Entry 2ZZD (X-ray diffraction, 1.78 A resolution); this record covers chains D and H of the 12 polymer chains in the assembly.

Chain D:
Protein: Thiocyanate hydrolase subunit alpha
From: Thiobacillus thioparus
Notes: EC 3.5.5.8
UniProt: O66187 (SCNA_THITI); numbering as in UniProt (aligned over 1-126)
Chain sequence (126 residues; row label = number of the first residue in the row):
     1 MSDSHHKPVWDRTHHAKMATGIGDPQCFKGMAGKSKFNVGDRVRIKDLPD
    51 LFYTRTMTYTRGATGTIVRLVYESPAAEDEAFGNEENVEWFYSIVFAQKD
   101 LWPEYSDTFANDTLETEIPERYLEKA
Not modelled in the structure: 1-6

Chain H:
Protein: Thiocyanate hydrolase subunit beta
From: Thiobacillus thioparus
Notes: EC 3.5.5.8
UniProt: O66186 (SCNB_THITI); residues 1-157 here = UniProt positions 1-157
Chain sequence (157 residues; numbered 1 to 157; the number before each row is that of its first residue):
     1 MSSSIREEVHRHLGTVALMQPALHQQTHAPAPTEITHTLFRAYTRVPHDV
    51 GGEADVPIEYHEKEEEIWELNTFATCECLAWRGVWTAEERRRKQNCDVGQ
   101 TVYLGMPYYGRWLLTAARILVDKQFVTLTELHNKIVEMRERVASGQGLGE
   151 YLPPKAK
Not modelled in the structure: 1
Residues lining bound ligands: beta-D-fructofuranose (FRU): His10, Leu13, Gly14, Glu59

How chain D and chain H interact:
Contacting residue pairs - 28 pairs, chain D then chain H:
  Pro49(D) - His132(H)  hydrogen bond (backbone-side chain)
  Pro49(D) - Ile135(H)  hydrophobic
  Pro49(D) - Val136(H)
  Pro49(D) - Arg139(H)
  Asp50(D) - His132(H)
  Leu51(D) - Leu114(H)  hydrophobic
  Leu51(D) - Leu128(H)
  Leu51(D) - Leu131(H)  hydrophobic
  Leu51(D) - His132(H)  hydrogen bond (backbone-side chain)
  Phe52(D) - Leu114(H)
  Phe52(D) - Ala117(H)
  Phe52(D) - Arg118(H)
  Phe52(D) - Leu128(H)  hydrophobic
  Phe52(D) - Leu131(H)  hydrophobic
  Tyr53(D) - Leu128(H)
  Tyr53(D) - His132(H)
  Glu78(D) - Leu128(H)
  Asp79(D) - Thr127(H)
  Asp79(D) - Thr129(H)  hydrogen bond
  Phe82(D) - Arg118(H)
  Phe82(D) - Val121(H)  hydrophobic
  Phe82(D) - Asp122(H)
  Phe82(D) - Gln124(H)  hydrogen bond (backbone-side chain)
  Phe82(D) - Leu128(H)  hydrophobic
  Gly83(D) - Gln124(H)  hydrogen bond (backbone-side chain)
  Asn84(D) - Gln124(H)
  Asn84(D) - Thr127(H)
  Arg121(D) - Thr129(H)  hydrogen bond
Other interface residues (no listed pair), chain D (12 interface residues in all): Trp10

In short:
Chain D and chain H form an interface of 12 and 14 residues respectively; the contacts include 6 hydrogen
bonds. Polar pairs include Pro49(D)-His132(H), Leu51(D)-His132(H) and Asp79(D)-Thr129(H). Bound to chain H:
beta-D-fructofuranose.
Chain D is Thiocyanate hydrolase subunit alpha and chain H is Thiocyanate hydrolase subunit beta, both from
Thiobacillus thioparus; the structure, Recombinant thiocyanate hydrolase, air-oxidized form of holo-enzyme,
was determined by X-ray diffraction, deposited together with 2DXB and 2DXC.
